PDB entry 4PZA | X-ray diffraction, 1.78 A resolution | chains A and B

== Chain A (and B) ==
Molecule: Glucosyl-3-phosphoglycerate phosphatase
From: Mycobacterium tuberculosis
Notes: EC 3.1.3.-, 3.1.3.70; chain B of this document is another copy of the same molecule, construct and numbering; everything in this record applies to it too
UniProt: P9WIC6 (GPGP_MYCTO); numbering as in UniProt (aligned over 1-223)
Sequence (223 residues; numbered 1 to 223; the number before each row is that of its first residue):
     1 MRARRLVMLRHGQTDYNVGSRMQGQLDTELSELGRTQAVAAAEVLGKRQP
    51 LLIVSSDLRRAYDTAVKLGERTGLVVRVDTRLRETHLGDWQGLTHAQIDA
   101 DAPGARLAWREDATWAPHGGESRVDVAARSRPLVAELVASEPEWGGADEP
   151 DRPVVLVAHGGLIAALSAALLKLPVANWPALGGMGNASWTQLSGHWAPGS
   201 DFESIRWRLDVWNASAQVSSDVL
Disordered / not traced: 1-2, 16-20, 197-201, 220-223 (chain B: 1, 219-223)
UniProt features mapped onto this chain:
  - active site: H11 (Tele-phosphohistidine intermediate), E84 (Proton donor/acceptor)
  - binding site (substrate): R10, R60, H159
What the authors report for this chain:
  - binding site for phosphate ion: R10, H11, R60, E84, H159
  - conformationally variable residues (loop rearrangement, side-chain flip): H11, N17, Q23
  - catalytic residues: R10, H11, N17, Q23, R60, E84, H159, G160 (proposed by the authors, not directly observed)
  - mutagenesis - R10A, T14A, R60A, H159A, L209E: abolished catalytic activity
  - mutagenesis - N17A, Q23A, E84Q: decreased catalytic activity
  - specificity-determining residues: D15, G19, S20 (by similarity / conservation)

== Chain A / chain B interface ==
Contacting residue pairs (34; chain A residue first):
  R110(A) - R208(B)
  E111(A) - R206(B)  salt bridge
  L171(A) - A180(B)
  K172(A) - N177(B)  hydrogen bond (backbone-side chain)
  P174(A) - N177(B)
  N177(A) - K172(B)  hydrogen bond (side chain-backbone)
  N177(A) - L173(B)
  N177(A) - P174(B)
  A180(A) - R208(B)
  A180(A) - L209(B)  hydrogen bond (backbone-backbone)
  L181(A) - L209(B)
  G182(A) - R208(B)
  G182(A) - L209(B)  hydrogen bond (backbone-backbone)
  R206(A) - E111(B)  salt bridge
  R208(A) - R110(B)
  R208(A) - E111(B)  salt bridge
  R208(A) - A180(B)
  L209(A) - A180(B)  hydrogen bond (backbone-backbone)
  L209(A) - G182(B)  hydrogen bond (backbone-backbone)
  L209(A) - L209(B)  hydrophobic
  L209(A) - W212(B)
  D210(A) - W212(B)
  D210(A) - N213(B)  hydrogen bond (backbone-side chain)
  V211(A) - W212(B)
  V211(A) - N213(B)
  W212(A) - L209(B)
  W212(A) - D210(B)
  W212(A) - V211(B)
  W212(A) - W212(B)  hydrogen bond (backbone-backbone)
  N213(A) - D210(B)  hydrogen bond (side chain-backbone)
  N213(A) - V211(B)
  A214(A) - A214(B)  hydrophobic
  V218(A) - V218(B)
  S219(A) - V218(B)
Also at the interface, not in a pair above, chain A (21 interface residues in all): L173, P179
Also at the interface, not in a pair above, chain B (21 interface residues in all): L171, P179, L181, G183
From the paper, about this interface:
  - hot spots on chain A (mutagenesis) - L209E: abolished binding to another copy of this molecule

== Overview ==
Chain A and chain B each contribute 21 residues to their interface; the contacts include 9 hydrogen bonds and
3 salt bridges. Polar pairs include E111(A)-R206(B), R208(A)-E111(B) and K172(A)-N177(B). The paper reports
catalytic residues R10(A), H11(A) and N17(A) among others; R10A, T14A and R60A of chain A, among others,
abolish catalytic activity; 8 substitutions were tested in all.
Chain A and chain B are both Glucosyl-3-phosphoglycerate phosphatase (Mycobacterium tuberculosis); the
structure, The complex structure of mycobacterial glucosyl-3-phosphoglycerate phosphatase Rv2419c with
inorganic phosphate, was determined by X-ray diffraction together with 4PZ9 and 4QIH from the same study.
